Entry 7W0S (X-ray diffraction, 1.40 A resolution); this record covers chains B and A.

Chain B:
Name: E3 ubiquitin-protein ligase TRIM7
Source organism: Homo sapiens
Notes: EC 2.3.2.27
Reference sequence: Q9C029 (TRIM7_HUMAN); residues 338-511 here = UniProt positions 338-511
Chain sequence (174 residues; row label = number of the first residue in the row):
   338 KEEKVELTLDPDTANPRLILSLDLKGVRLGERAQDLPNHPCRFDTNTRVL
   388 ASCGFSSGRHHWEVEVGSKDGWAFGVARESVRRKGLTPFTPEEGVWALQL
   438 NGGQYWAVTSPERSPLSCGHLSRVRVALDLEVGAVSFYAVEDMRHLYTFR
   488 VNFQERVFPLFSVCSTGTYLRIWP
Not modelled in the structure: 338-342
UniProt features mapped onto this chain:
  - mutagenesis: Asn383 (N383A: Complete loss of substrate binding), Arg385 (R385A: Complete loss of substrate binding), Leu423 (L423A: Complete loss of interaction with GYG1), Phe426 (F426A: Complete loss of substrate binding), Gln436 (Q436A: Complete loss of substrate binding), Ser499 (S499A: Complete loss of interaction with GYG1), Cys501 (C501A: Complete loss of interaction with GYG1)
From the paper describing this entry:
  - mutagenesis - N438A, S502A: unchanged binding to peptide (chain A)

Chain A:
Name: peptide
Chain sequence (10 residues; each row starts with the number of its first residue):
   320 VGTTLEALFQ
Not modelled in the structure: 320-325
From the paper describing this entry:
  - mutagenesis - T323A, T323G, T323I, T323S, L327A, F328M: unchanged binding to E3 ubiquitin-protein ligase TRIM7 (chain B)

How chain B and chain A interact:
Contacting residue pairs - 15 pairs, chain B then chain A:
  Thr382(B) with Phe328(A)
  Asn383(B) with Leu327(A); Phe328(A); Gln329(A), hydrogen bond (side chain-backbone)
  Thr384(B) with Phe328(A), hydrogen bond (backbone-backbone)
  Arg385(B) with Gln329(A), hydrogen bond (side chain-backbone)
  Gly408(B) with Gln329(A), hydrogen bond (backbone-side chain)
  Trp409(B) with Gln329(A)
  Ala410(B) with Gln329(A)
  Leu423(B) with Leu327(A)
  Phe426(B) with Gln329(A)
  Gln436(B) with Gln329(A), hydrogen bond
  Asn438(B) with Ala326(A)
  Ser499(B) with Gln329(A), hydrogen bond (side chain-backbone)
  Cys501(B) with Gln329(A)
Interface residues without a listed pair, chain B (14 interface residues in all): Val500
The authors on this interface:
  - specific contacts: Cys501(B)-Gln329(A)
  - hot spots on chain A (mutagenesis) - F328A, F328E, F328N, F328R, F328T, F328V, Q329A, Q329N, Q329T, Q329V: decreased binding to peptide (chain A)
  - hot spots on chain A (mutagenesis) - Q329E, Q329M, Q329R, Q329Y: abolished binding to peptide (chain A)

In short:
Chain B and chain A form an interface of 14 and 4 residues respectively, with 6 hydrogen bonds. Among the
polar pairs are Asn383(B)-Gln329(A), Arg385(B)-Gln329(A) and Gly408(B)-Gln329(A). The paper describes a
contact between Cys501(B) and Gln329(A). The paper reports that F328A, F328E and F328N of chain A, among
others, reduce binding to peptide (chain A); Q329E, Q329M and Q329R of chain A, among others, abolish binding
to peptide (chain A); 22 substitutions were tested in all.
Here chain B is E3 ubiquitin-protein ligase TRIM7 (Homo sapiens) and chain A is peptide. Entry 7W0S (TRIM7 in
complex with C-terminal peptide of 2C) was determined by X-ray diffraction (same publication as 7W0Q, 7W0T,
7X6Y and 7X70).
